Entry 3S6H (X-ray diffraction, 3.10 A resolution); this record covers chains A and X.

[Chain A (and X)]
Name: N-acetylglutamate kinase / N-acetylglutamate synthase
Source organism: Maricaulis maris
Notes: EC 2.3.1.1, 2.7.2.8; chain X of this document is another copy of the same molecule, construct and numbering; everything in this record applies to it too
UniProt: Q0ASS9 (Q0ASS9_MARMM); residue numbers follow UniProt; this construct covers 1-440
Sequence (460 residues; each row starts with the number of its first residue; numbers below 1 keep their minus sign (Met-19 is residue -19)):
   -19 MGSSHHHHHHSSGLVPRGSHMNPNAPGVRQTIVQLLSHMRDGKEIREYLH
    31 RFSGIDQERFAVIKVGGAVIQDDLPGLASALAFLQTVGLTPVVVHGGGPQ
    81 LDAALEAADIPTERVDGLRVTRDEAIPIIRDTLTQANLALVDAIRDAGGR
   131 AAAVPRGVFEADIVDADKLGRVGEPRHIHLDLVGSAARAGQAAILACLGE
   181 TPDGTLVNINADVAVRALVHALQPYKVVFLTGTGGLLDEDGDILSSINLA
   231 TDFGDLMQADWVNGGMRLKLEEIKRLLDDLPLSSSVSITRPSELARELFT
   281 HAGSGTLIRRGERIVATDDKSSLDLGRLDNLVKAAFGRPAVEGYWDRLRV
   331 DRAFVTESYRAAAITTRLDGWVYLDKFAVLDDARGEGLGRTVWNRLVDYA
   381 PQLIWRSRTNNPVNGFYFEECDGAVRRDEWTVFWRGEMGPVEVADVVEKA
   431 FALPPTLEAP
Disordered / not traced: -19 to 4 (chain X: -19 to 4, 440)
Sequence notes: expression tag (-19 to 0)
Residues lining bound ligands:
  - coenzyme A (COA): Thr389, Val405, Arg406, Arg407, Asp408, Ala424, Glu428
  - glutamic acid (GLU): Phe316, Leu354, Asp355, Lys356, Phe357, Arg386, Ser387, Asn391, Tyr397, Trp410, Thr436, Leu437
Reported in the primary citation:
  - binding site for glutamic acid: Phe316, Lys356, Phe357, Arg386, Trp410, Thr436, Leu437
  - catalytic residues: Ser387, Tyr397 (proposed by the authors, not directly observed)
  - catalytic residues: Asn391 (by similarity / conservation)
  - allosteric site: Tyr28, Glu277 to Leu287 (proposed by the authors, not directly observed)

[Chain A / chain X interface]
Residue-residue contacts - 43 pairs, chain A then chain X:
  Gln10(A) - Asp126(X)
  Gln14(A) - Ser59(X)
  Gln14(A) - Ala127(X)
  Leu15(A) - Ile12(X)  hydrophobic
  Leu15(A) - Phe63(X)
  Leu15(A) - Thr66(X)
  Ser17(A) - Arg276(X)
  His18(A) - Ser59(X)  hydrogen bond
  His18(A) - Ala60(X)
  His18(A) - Phe63(X)
  Met19(A) - Leu16(X)  hydrophobic
  Met19(A) - Met19(X)  hydrophobic
  Arg20(A) - Arg20(X)
  Arg20(A) - Asp21(X)
  Asp21(A) - Arg20(X)  salt bridge
  Ser59(A) - Gln14(X)  hydrogen bond
  Ser59(A) - His18(X)  hydrogen bond
  Phe63(A) - Leu15(X)  hydrophobic
  Phe63(A) - His18(X)
  Ala127(A) - Gln14(X)
  Ala275(A) - His18(X)
  Arg276(A) - Arg20(X)
  Thr280(A) - Arg20(X)
  Phe398(A) - Phe398(X)  hydrophobic
  Phe398(A) - Ala404(X)  hydrophobic
  Phe398(A) - Arg406(X)
  Phe398(A) - Phe413(X)  hydrophobic
  Glu399(A) - Arg406(X)  salt bridge
  Cys401(A) - Arg406(X)
  Asp402(A) - Val405(X)
  Asp402(A) - Arg406(X)  hydrogen bond (backbone-backbone)
  Gly403(A) - Ala404(X)
  Gly403(A) - Val405(X)
  Ala404(A) - Gly403(X)
  Ala404(A) - Ala404(X)  hydrogen bond (backbone-backbone)
  Val405(A) - Asp402(X)
  Arg406(A) - Phe398(X)  hydrogen bond (side chain-backbone)
  Arg406(A) - Cys401(X)
  Arg406(A) - Asp402(X)  hydrogen bond (backbone-backbone)
  Phe413(A) - Phe398(X)  hydrophobic
  Pro420(A) - Val421(X)
  Ala424(A) - Pro420(X)  hydrophobic
  Ala424(A) - Val421(X)  hydrophobic
Other interface residues (no listed pair), chain A (34 interface residues in all): Leu16, Ile25, Ala60, Thr66, Val67, Asn394, Thr411, Trp414, Val421
Other interface residues (no listed pair), chain X (30 interface residues in all): Ala275, Asn394, Glu399, Thr411, Ala424

[Overview]
Chain A and chain X form an interface of 34 and 30 residues respectively; the contacts include 7 hydrogen
bonds and 2 salt bridges. Among the polar pairs are Asp21(A)-Arg20(X), Glu399(A)-Arg406(X) and
His18(A)-Ser59(X). From the paper: catalytic residues Ser387(A), Tyr397(A) and Asn391(A); a binding site for
glutamic acid at Phe316(A), Lys356(A) and Phe357(A) among others.
Chain A and chain X are both N-acetylglutamate kinase / N-acetylglutamate synthase (Maricaulis maris); the
structure, Crystal structure of native mmNAGS/k, was determined by X-ray diffraction, deposited together with
3S6G, 3S6K and 3S7Y.
